7QCM - chain A; structure by X-ray diffraction, 1.77 A resolution.

[Chain A]
Molecule: Papain-like protease nsp3
Source organism: Severe acute respiratory syndrome coronavirus 2
Notes: EC 3.4.19.12, 3.4.22.-
UniProt: P0DTC1 (R1A_SARS2); residues 1-315 here correspond to UniProt positions 1564-1878 (UniProt number = residue number + 1563)
Amino-acid sequence (315 residues; each row starts with the number of its first residue):
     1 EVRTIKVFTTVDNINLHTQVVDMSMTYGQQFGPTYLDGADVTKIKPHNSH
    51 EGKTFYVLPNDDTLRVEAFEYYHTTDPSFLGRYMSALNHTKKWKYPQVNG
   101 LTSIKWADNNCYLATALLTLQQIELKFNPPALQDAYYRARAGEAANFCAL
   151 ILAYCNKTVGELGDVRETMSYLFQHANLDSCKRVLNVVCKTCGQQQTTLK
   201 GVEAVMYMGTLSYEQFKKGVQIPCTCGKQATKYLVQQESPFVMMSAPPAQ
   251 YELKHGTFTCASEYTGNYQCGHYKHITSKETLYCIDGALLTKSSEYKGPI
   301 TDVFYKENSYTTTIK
Modified residues: Cys111 (S-hydroxycysteine; CSO)
Ion coordination: Zn2+: Cys189, Cys192, Cys224, Cys226
Ligand contacts: A3X (N-(3-metoxy-4-hydroxy-acetophenone)thiosemicarbazone): Leu58, Pro59, Arg65, Ala68, Phe69, Thr74, Thr75, Asp76, Pro77, Ser78, Phe79, Leu80
What the authors report for this chain:
  - binding site for A3X: Pro59, Arg65, Phe69, Thr75, Pro77, Leu80
  - catalytic residues: Cys111, His272, Asp286 (citing earlier work)

[In short]
Bound to chain A: compound A3X. Cys189, Cys192, Cys224 and Cys226 form the Zn2+ site. The paper reports
catalytic residues Cys111, His272 and Asp286; a binding site for A3X at Pro59, Arg65 and Phe69 among others.
Chain A is Papain-like protease nsp3 (Severe acute respiratory syndrome coronavirus 2); the structure,
Structure of SARS-CoV-2 Papain-like Protease bound to N-(3-methoxy-4-hydroxy-acetophenone)thiosemicarbazone,
was determined by X-ray diffraction (same publication as 7QCG, 7QCH, 7QCI, 7QCJ and 7QCK).
